2A2X - chains L and H of the 3 polymer chains in the assembly; structure by X-ray diffraction, 2.44 A resolution.

== Chain L ==
Name: Thrombin light chain
Source organism: Homo sapiens
UniProt: P00734 (THRB_HUMAN); residues 1-14 here correspond to UniProt positions 336-349 (UniProt number = residue number + 335)
Chain sequence (34 residues; each row starts with the number of its first residue; a row labelled like 14A-14M holds insertion residues (14A, then the next letters in order)):
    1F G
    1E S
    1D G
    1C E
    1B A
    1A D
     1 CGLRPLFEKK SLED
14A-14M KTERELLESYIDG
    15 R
Swiss-Prot annotation at these positions:
  - site: Arg15 (Cleavage)

== Chain H ==
Name: Thrombin heavy chain
Source organism: Homo sapiens
Notes: EC 3.4.21.5
UniProt: P00734 (THRB_HUMAN); the construct lacks a stretch of the UniProt sequence and is renumbered around it, so the offset changes along the chain: 16-36 = UniProt 364-384; 37-60 = UniProt 386-409; 61-77 = UniProt 419-435; 78-97 = UniProt 437-456; 7 more segments
Chain sequence (259 residues; each row starts with the number of its first residue; note: 3 numbers in that range are skipped by the numbering (no residue carries them; nothing is unmodelled there); a row labelled like 60A-60I holds insertion residues (60A, then the next letters in order)):
    16 IVEGSDAEIG MSPWQVMLFR K
   36A S
    37 PQELLCGASL ISDRWVLTAA HCLL
60A-60I YPPWDKNFT
    61 ENDLLVRIGK HSRTRYE
   77A R
    78 NIEKISMLEK IYIHPRYNWR
   97A E
    98 NLDRDIALMK LKKPVAFSDY IHPVCLPDRE TA
129A-129C ASL
   130 LQAGYKGRVT GWGNLKET
147A-147G WTANVGK
   150 GQPSVLQVVN LPIVERPVCK DSTRIRITDN MFCAG
  184A Y
   185 KP
186A-186D DEGK
   187 RGDACEGDSG GPFVMKSP
204A-204B FN
   205 NRWYQMGIVS WGE
   219 GCD
  221A R
   222 DGKYGFYTHV FRLKKWIQKV IDQFGE
Not modelled in the structure: 147A-147G, 246-247
Disulfides: Cys42-Cys58, Cys168-Cys182, Cys191-Cys220
Small-molecule neighbours: NA9 (N-(carboxymethyl)-3-cyclohexyl-D-alanyl-N-({6-[amino(imino)methyl]pyridin-3-yl}methyl)-n~2~-methyl-L-alaninamide): His57, Tyr60A, Trp60D, Glu97A, Asn98, Leu99, Ile174, Asp189, Ala190, Cys191, Glu192, Ser195, Val213, Ser214, Trp215, Gly216, Glu217, Gly219, Cys220, Gly226, Phe227
Swiss-Prot annotation at these positions:
  - region: Ala183 to Val200 (High affinity receptor-binding region which is also known as the TP508 peptide)
  - active site (Charge relay system): His57, Asp102, Ser195
  - glycosylation: Asn60G (N-linked (GlcNAc...) (complex) asparagine)

== How chain L and chain H interact ==
Contacting residue pairs (63; chain L residue first):
  Cys1(L) - Pro120(H)
  Cys1(L) - Val121(H)
  Cys1(L) - Cys122(H)  disulfide
  Cys1(L) - Arg206(H)  hydrogen bond (backbone-side chain)
  Asp1A(L) - His119(H)  hydrogen bond (backbone-side chain)
  Asp1A(L) - Arg206(H)
  Glu1C(L) - Ser48(H)
  Glu1C(L) - Phe114(H)
  Glu1C(L) - Pro120(H)
  Ser1E(L) - Leu123(H)
  Ser1E(L) - Pro124(H)
  Ser1E(L) - Asp125(H)
  Ser1E(L) - Lys235(H)  hydrogen bond
  Gly2(L) - Pro120(H)  hydrogen bond (backbone-backbone)
  Gly2(L) - Cys122(H)
  Gly2(L) - Arg206(H)
  Gly2(L) - Trp207(H)  hydrogen bond (backbone-backbone)
  Leu3(L) - His119(H)  hydrogen bond (backbone-side chain)
  Leu3(L) - Asn205(H)
  Leu3(L) - Arg206(H)
  Arg4(L) - Gly25(H)
  Arg4(L) - Met26(H)  hydrogen bond (side chain-backbone)
  Arg4(L) - Pro28(H)
  Arg4(L) - Trp29(H)
  Arg4(L) - Arg137(H)
  Arg4(L) - Trp207(H)
  Pro5(L) - Ser115(H)
  Pro5(L) - Asp116(H)
  Pro5(L) - His119(H)
  Leu6(L) - Asp116(H)
  Phe7(L) - Ile24(H)
  Phe7(L) - Gly25(H)
  Phe7(L) - Met26(H)
  Glu8(L) - Lys202(H)  salt bridge
  Glu8(L) - Asn205(H)
  Glu8(L) - Trp207(H)  hydrogen bond
  Lys9(L) - His119(H)
  Asp14(L) - Glu23(H)
  Asp14(L) - Met26(H)
  Asp14(L) - Arg137(H)  salt bridge
  Lys14A(L) - Glu23(H)  salt bridge
  Thr14B(L) - Arg137(H)  hydrogen bond
  Thr14B(L) - Asn159(H)  hydrogen bond
  Glu14C(L) - Arg137(H)
  Glu14C(L) - Lys202(H)  salt bridge
  Glu14E(L) - Lys135(H)  salt bridge
  Glu14E(L) - Asn159(H)
  Glu14E(L) - Tyr184A(H)
  Leu14F(L) - Lys135(H)
  Leu14F(L) - Asn159(H)
  Leu14F(L) - Trp207(H)  hydrophobic
  Leu14G(L) - Pro204(H)  hydrophobic
  Ser14I(L) - Gly133(H)
  Ser14I(L) - Tyr134(H)
  Ser14I(L) - Lys135(H)  hydrogen bond (side chain-backbone)
  Tyr14J(L) - Tyr134(H)  hydrophobic
  Tyr14J(L) - Lys135(H)  hydrogen bond (side chain-backbone)
  Tyr14J(L) - Met201(H)
  Tyr14J(L) - Lys202(H)  hydrogen bond (side chain-backbone)
  Ile14K(L) - Tyr134(H)
  Arg15(L) - Gly133(H)  hydrogen bond (side chain-backbone)
  Arg15(L) - Lys135(H)  hydrogen bond (backbone-side chain)
  Arg15(L) - Pro161(H)
Other interface residues (no listed pair), chain L (24 interface residues in all): Ala1B
Other interface residues (no listed pair), chain H (37 interface residues in all): Ile47, Asp49, Tyr117, Gly136, Glu186B, Lys186D
Cross-chain cystine bridges: Cys1(L)-Cys122(H)

== Overview ==
The interface between chain L and chain H involves 24 residues on one side and 37 on the other; the contacts
include 1 disulfide bond, 15 hydrogen bonds and 5 salt bridges. Polar pairs include Glu8(L)-Lys202(H),
Lys14A(L)-Glu23(H) and Glu14E(L)-Lys135(H). Chain H binds compound NA9.
Chain L is Thrombin light chain and chain H is Thrombin heavy chain, both from Homo sapiens; the structure,
Orally Active Thrombin Inhibitors in Complex with Thrombin Inh12, was determined by X-ray diffraction,
deposited together with 2ANK and 2ANM.
